PDB entry 9CIQ | X-ray diffraction, 2.80 A resolution | chains A and P of the 3 polymer chains in the assembly

== Chain A ==
Protein: DNA polymerase eta
Source organism: Homo sapiens
Notes: EC 2.7.7.7
Reference sequence: Q9Y253 (POLH_HUMAN); numbering as in UniProt (aligned over 1-432)
Chain sequence (435 residues; numbered -2 to 432; the number before each row is that of its first residue; numbers below 1 keep their minus sign (Gly-2 is residue -2)):
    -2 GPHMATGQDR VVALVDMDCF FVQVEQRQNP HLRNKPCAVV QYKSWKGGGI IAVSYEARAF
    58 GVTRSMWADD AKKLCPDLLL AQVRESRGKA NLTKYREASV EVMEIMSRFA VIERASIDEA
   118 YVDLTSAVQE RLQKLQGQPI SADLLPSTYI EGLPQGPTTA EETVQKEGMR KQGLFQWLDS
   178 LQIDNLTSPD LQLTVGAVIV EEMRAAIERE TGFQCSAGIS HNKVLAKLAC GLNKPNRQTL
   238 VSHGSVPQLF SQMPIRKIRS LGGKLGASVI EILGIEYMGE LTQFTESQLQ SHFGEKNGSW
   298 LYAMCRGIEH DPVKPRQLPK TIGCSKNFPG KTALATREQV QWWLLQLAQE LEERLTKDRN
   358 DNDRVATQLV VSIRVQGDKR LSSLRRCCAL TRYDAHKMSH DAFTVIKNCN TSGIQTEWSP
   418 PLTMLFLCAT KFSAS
Disordered / not traced: -2 to 0, 155-159
Sequence notes: expression tag (-2 to 0)
Bound ions: Ca2+ site 1: Asp13, Met14, Asp115 (together with A1ANT); Ca2+ site 2: Glu116 (together with A1ANT) (shared with DT8(P) of chain P)
Ligand contacts: A1ANT ([(3S,4R,5R)-5-[5-methyl-2,4-bis(oxidanylidene)pyrimidin-1-yl]-4-oxidanyl-oxolan-3-yl] [oxidanyl(phosphonooxy)phosphoryl] hydrogen phosphate): Asp13, Met14, Asp15, Cys16, Phe17, Phe18, Ala49, Tyr52, Arg55, Arg61, Ser113, Ile114, Asp115, Lys231
Curated features (UniProtKB/Swiss-Prot):
  - binding site (Mg(2+)): Asp13, Met14, Asp115, Glu116
  - binding site (Mn(2+)): Asp13, Met14, Asp115, Glu116
  - binding site (a 2'-deoxyribonucleoside 5'-triphosphate): Arg61
  - natural variant: Val37 (deletion: In XPV), Leu75 (deletion: In XPV), Arg93 (R93P: In XPV), Arg111 (R111H: In XPV), Thr122 (T122P: In XPV), Gly153 (G153D: In a breast cancer sample), Thr191 (T191P: In XPV), Gly263 (G263V: In XPV), Val266 (V266D: In XPV), Gly295 (G295R: In XPV), Arg361 (R361S: In XPV)
  - mutagenesis: Tyr52 (Y52A/F: Reduces DNA polymerase activity; Y52E: Reduces DNA polymerase activity. Increases fidelity of replication and reduces translesion bypass), Arg61 (R61A: Reduces enzymatic activity by two-thirds), Ser62 (S62G: Increased DNA polymerase activity and translesion bypass compared to wild-type), Ala68 (A68S/V: Severe reduction in thymine dimer translesion bypass), Asn324 to Pro326 (Reduces binding to chromatin and to monoubiquitinated PCNA. Abolishes binding to monoubiquitinated PCNA; when associated with 705-E--H-713 Del)
Reported in the primary citation:
  - specificity-determining residues: Phe18
  - contacts within the chain: Phe18-Tyr92 (pi stacking)
  - binding site for A1ANT: Phe18

== Chain P ==
Molecule: 8-nt DNA strand
Sequence (8 nucleotides; numbered 1 to 8; the number before each row is that of its first residue):
     1 AGCGTCAT
Bound ions: Ca2+: DT8 (together with A1ANT) (shared with Glu116(A) of chain A)

== How chain A and chain P interact ==
Residue-residue contacts (25):
  Ser113(A) with DT8(P), hydrogen bond to the phosphate
  Glu116(A) with DT8(P), phosphate contact
  Lys224(A) with DT8(P), phosphate contact
  Ile255(A) with DA7(P), phosphate contact
  Arg256(A) with DA7(P), phosphate contact; DT8(P), phosphate contact
  Ser257(A) with DC6(P), phosphate contact; DA7(P), hydrogen bond to the phosphate
  Leu258(A) with DA7(P), phosphate contact
  Gly259(A) with DA7(P), hydrogen bond to the phosphate
  Gly260(A) with DC6(P), phosphate contact; DA7(P), phosphate contact
  Lys261(A) with DT5(P), salt bridge to the phosphate; DC6(P), hydrogen bond to the phosphate
  Leu262(A) with DC6(P), hydrogen bond to the phosphate
  Arg377(A) with DC3(P), sugar contact; DG4(P), salt bridge to the phosphate
  Ser380(A) with DC3(P), phosphate contact
  Leu381(A) with DC3(P), phosphate contact
  Arg382(A) with DG2(P), sugar contact; DC3(P), hydrogen bond to the phosphate; DG4(P), hydrogen bond to the base
  Arg383(A) with DG2(P), phosphate contact; DC3(P), salt bridge to the phosphate
  Cys384(A) with DG2(P), hydrogen bond to the phosphate
Interface residues without a listed pair, chain A (19 interface residues in all): Asp115, Ser379
Interface residues without a listed pair, chain P (8 interface residues in all): DA1

== Overview ==
Chain A and chain P form an interface of 19 and 8 residues respectively, with 8 hydrogen bonds and 3 salt
bridges. Among the polar pairs are Arg382(A)-DG4(P), Ser113(A)-DT8(P) and Ser257(A)-DA7(P). Bound to chain A:
compound A1ANT. From the paper: a binding site for A1ANT at Phe18(A); the specificity determinant Phe18(A).
Here chain A is DNA polymerase eta (Homo sapiens) and chain P is an 8-nt DNA strand. Entry 9CIQ (Crystal
structure of human polymerase eta with incoming threofuranosyl thymine nucleoside triphosphate opposite
template dA) was determined by X-ray diffraction (same publication as 9CHW, 9CI9, 9CIH and 9CJ9).
